Entry 5L2I (X-ray diffraction, 2.75 A resolution); this record covers chain A.

== Chain A ==
Molecule: Cyclin-dependent kinase 6
Source organism: Homo sapiens
Notes: EC 2.7.11.22
UniProt: Q00534 (CDK6_HUMAN); numbering as in UniProt (aligned over 1-301)
Sequence (307 residues; each row starts with the number of its first residue):
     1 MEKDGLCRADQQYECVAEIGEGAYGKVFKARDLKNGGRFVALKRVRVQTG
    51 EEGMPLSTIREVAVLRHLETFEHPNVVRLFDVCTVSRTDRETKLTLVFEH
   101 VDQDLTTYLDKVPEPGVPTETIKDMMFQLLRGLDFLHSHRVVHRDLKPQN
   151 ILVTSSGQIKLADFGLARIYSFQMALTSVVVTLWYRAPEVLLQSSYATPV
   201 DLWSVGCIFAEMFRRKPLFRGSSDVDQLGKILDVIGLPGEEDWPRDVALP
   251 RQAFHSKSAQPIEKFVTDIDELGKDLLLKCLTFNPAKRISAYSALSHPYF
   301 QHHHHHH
Unresolved in the structure: 1-9, 47-54, 85-92, 167-180, 255-256, 302-307
Sequence notes: expression tag (302-307)
Ligand contacts: Palbociclib (LQQ; 6-acetyl-8-cyclopentyl-5-methyl-2-[(5-piperazin-1-ylpyridin-2-yl)amino]pyrido[2,3-d]pyrimidin-7(8h)-one): I19, Y24, V27, A41, K43, V77, F98, E99, H100, V101, D102, Q103, D104, T107, Q149, N150, L152, A162, D163
UniProt features mapped onto this chain:
  - active site: D145 (Proton acceptor)
  - binding site (ATP): I19 to V27, K43
  - modified residue: M1 (N-acetylmethionine), Y13 (Phosphotyrosine), Y24 (Phosphotyrosine), T49 (Phosphothreonine), T70 (Phosphothreonine), T177 (Phosphothreonine), K264 (N6-acetyllysine)
  - natural variant: A197 (A197T: In MCPH12), P199 (P199L: In a metastatic melanoma sample)
What the authors report for this chain:
  - binding site for Palbociclib: D104, T107
  - specificity-determining residues: T107 (proposed by the authors, not directly observed)
  - specificity-determining residues: H100

== Overview ==
Chain A binds Palbociclib. Curated annotation (UniProt) lists active-site residue D145 and 10 ATP-binding
residues. From the paper: a binding site for Palbociclib at D104 and T107; specificity determinants T107 and
H100.
Chain A is Cyclin-dependent kinase 6 (Homo sapiens); the structure, The X-ray co-crystal structure of human
CDK6 and Palbociclib, was determined by X-ray diffraction, deposited together with 5L2S, 5L2T and 5L2W.
